PDB entry 7V2Y | electron microscopy, 3.40 A resolution | chains B and D of the 6 polymer chains in the assembly

Chain B:
Molecule: THO complex subunit 2
From: Saccharomyces cerevisiae S288c
Reference sequence: P53552 (THO2_YEAST); numbering as in UniProt (aligned over 1-1597)
Amino-acid sequence (1597 residues; numbered 1 to 1597; the number before each row is that of its first residue):
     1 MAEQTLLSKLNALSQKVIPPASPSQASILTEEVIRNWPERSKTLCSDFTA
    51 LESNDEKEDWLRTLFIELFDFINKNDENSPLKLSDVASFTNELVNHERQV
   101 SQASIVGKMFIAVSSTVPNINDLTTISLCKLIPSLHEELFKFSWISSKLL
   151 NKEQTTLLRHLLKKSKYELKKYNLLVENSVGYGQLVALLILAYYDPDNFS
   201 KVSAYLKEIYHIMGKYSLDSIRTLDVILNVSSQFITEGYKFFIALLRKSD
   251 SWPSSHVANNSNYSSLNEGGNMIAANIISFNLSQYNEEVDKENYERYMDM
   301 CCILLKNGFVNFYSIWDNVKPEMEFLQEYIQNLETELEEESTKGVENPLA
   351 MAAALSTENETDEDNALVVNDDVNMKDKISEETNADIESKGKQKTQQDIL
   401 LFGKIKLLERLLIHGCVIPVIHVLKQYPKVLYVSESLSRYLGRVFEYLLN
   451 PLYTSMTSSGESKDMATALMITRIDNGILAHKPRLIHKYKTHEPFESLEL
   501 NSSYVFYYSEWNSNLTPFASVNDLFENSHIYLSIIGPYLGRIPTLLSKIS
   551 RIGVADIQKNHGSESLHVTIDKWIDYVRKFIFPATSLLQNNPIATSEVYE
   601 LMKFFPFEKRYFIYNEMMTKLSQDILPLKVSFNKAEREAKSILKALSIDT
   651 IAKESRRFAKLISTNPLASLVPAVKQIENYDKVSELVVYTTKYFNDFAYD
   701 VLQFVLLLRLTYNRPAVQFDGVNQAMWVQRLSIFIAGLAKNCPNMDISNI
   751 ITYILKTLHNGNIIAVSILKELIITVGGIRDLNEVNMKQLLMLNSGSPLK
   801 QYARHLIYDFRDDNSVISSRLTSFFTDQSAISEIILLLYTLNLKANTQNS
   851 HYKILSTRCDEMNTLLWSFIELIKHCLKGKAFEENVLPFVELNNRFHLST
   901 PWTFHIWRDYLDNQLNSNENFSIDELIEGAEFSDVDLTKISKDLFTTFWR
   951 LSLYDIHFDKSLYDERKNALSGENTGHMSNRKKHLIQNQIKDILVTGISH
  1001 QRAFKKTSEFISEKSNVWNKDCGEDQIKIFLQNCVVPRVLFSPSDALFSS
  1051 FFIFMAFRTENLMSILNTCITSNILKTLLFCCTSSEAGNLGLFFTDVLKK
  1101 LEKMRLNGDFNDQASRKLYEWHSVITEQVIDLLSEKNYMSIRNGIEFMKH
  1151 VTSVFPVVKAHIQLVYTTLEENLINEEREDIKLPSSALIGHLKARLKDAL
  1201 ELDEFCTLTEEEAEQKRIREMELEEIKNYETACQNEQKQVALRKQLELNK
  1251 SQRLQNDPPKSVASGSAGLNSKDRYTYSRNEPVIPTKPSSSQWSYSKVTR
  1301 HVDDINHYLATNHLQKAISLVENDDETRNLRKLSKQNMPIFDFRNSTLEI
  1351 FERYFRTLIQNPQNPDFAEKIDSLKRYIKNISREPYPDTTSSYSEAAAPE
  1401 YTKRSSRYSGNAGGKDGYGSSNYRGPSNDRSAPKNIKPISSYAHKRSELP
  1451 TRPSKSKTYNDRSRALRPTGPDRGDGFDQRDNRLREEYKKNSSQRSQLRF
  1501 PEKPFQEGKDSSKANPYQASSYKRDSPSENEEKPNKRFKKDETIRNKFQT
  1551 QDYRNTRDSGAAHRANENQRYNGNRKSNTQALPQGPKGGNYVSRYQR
Disordered / not traced: 362-390, 1256-1597

Chain D:
Molecule: THO complex subunit MFT1
From: Saccharomyces cerevisiae S288c
Reference sequence: P33441 (MFT1_YEAST); residue numbers follow UniProt; this construct covers 1-392
Amino-acid sequence (392 residues; each row starts with the number of its first residue):
     1 MPLSQKQIDQVRTKVHYSEVDTPFNKYLDILGKVTKLTGSIINGTLSNDD
    51 SKIEKLTEQNISQLKESAHLRFLDLQSSIDTKKVADENWETCQQETLAKL
   101 ENLKDKLPDIKSIHSKLLLRIGKLQGLYDSVQVINREVEGLSEGRTSLVV
   151 TRAEWEKELGTDLVKFLIEKNYLKLVDPGLKKDSSEERYRIYDDFSKGPK
   201 ELESINASMKSDIENVRQEVSSYKEKWLRDAEIFGKITSIFKEELLKRDG
   251 LLNEAEGDNIDEDYESDEDEERKERFKRQRSMVEVNTIENVDEKEESDHE
   301 YDDQEDEENEEEDDMEVDVEDIKEDNEVDGESSQQEDNSRQGNNEETDKE
   351 TGVIEEPDAVNDAEEADSDHSSRKLGGTTSDFSASSSVEEVK
Disordered / not traced: 139-392
Curated features (UniProtKB/Swiss-Prot):
  - modified residue: S266 (Phosphoserine)

Chain B / chain D interface:
Pairs across the interface (23):
  M1(B) - K55(D)
  T5(B) - L46(D)
  T5(B) - K55(D)  hydrogen bond
  K9(B) - L46(D)  hydrogen bond (side chain-backbone)
  K16(B) - I42(D)  hydrogen bond (side chain-backbone)
  P118(B) - T35(D)
  P118(B) - K36(D)
  F140(B) - Q10(D)
  F140(B) - K14(D)
  K141(B) - T13(D)
  K141(B) - Y17(D)
  S146(B) - K14(D)
  N151(B) - Q7(D)
  E153(B) - L3(D)
  Q154(B) - Q7(D)  hydrogen bond (side chain-backbone)
  Q154(B) - V11(D)
  L158(B) - V11(D)  hydrophobic
  L158(B) - K14(D)
  L161(B) - R12(D)
  L161(B) - V15(D)
  L162(B) - S18(D)
  S165(B) - V15(D)
  K166(B) - V15(D)
Other interface residues (no listed pair), chain B (20 interface residues in all): Q4, S8, S147, L157
Other interface residues (no listed pair), chain D (19 interface residues in all): M1, P2, I41, L56

Summary:
Chain B and chain D form an interface of 20 and 19 residues respectively; the contacts include 4 hydrogen
bonds. Among the polar pairs are T5(B)-K55(D), K9(B)-L46(D) and K16(B)-I42(D).
Chain B is THO complex subunit 2 and chain D is THO complex subunit MFT1, both from Saccharomyces cerevisiae
S288c; the structure, cryo-EM structure of yeast THO complex with Sub2, was determined by electron microscopy,
deposited together with 7V2W.
